5WO9 - chain A; structure by X-ray diffraction, 3.70 A resolution.

Chain A:
Name: Transient receptor potential cation channel subfamily V member 6
Organism: Rattus norvegicus
UniProtKB: Q9R186 (TRPV6_RAT); residues 1-669 here correspond to UniProt positions 41-709 (UniProt number = residue number + 40)
Amino-acid sequence (672 residues; row label = number of the first residue in the row):
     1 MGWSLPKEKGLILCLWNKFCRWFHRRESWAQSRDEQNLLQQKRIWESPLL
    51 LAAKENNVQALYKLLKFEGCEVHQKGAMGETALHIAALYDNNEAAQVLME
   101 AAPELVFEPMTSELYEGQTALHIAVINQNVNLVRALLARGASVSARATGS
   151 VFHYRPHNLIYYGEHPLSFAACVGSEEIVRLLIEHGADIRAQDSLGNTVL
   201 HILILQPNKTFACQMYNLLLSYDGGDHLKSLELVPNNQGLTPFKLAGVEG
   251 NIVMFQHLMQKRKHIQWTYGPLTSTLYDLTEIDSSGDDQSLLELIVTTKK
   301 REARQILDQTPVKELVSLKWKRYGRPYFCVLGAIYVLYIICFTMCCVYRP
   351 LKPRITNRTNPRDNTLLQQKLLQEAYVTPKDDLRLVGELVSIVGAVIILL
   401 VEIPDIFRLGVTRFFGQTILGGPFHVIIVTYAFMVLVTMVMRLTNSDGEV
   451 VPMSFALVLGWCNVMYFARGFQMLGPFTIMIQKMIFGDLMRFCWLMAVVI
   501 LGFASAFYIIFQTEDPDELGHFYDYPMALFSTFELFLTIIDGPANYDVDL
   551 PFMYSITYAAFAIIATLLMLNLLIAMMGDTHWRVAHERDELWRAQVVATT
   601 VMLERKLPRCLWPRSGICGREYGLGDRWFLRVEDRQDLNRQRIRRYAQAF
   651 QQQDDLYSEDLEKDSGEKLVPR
Not modelled in the structure: 1-28, 406-419, 638-672
Sequence notes: engineered mutation Tyr62 (Ile102 in Q9R186), Asn92 (Leu132 in Q9R186), Gln96 (Met136 in Q9R186); expression tag (670-672)
Bound ions: Ca2+ near Asp541 (its only coordinating residue here)
Small-molecule neighbours: D-desthiobiotin (DTB; 6-(5-methyl-2-oxo-imidazolidin-4-yl)-hexanoic acid): Arg33, Gln40, Leu88, Met110, Tyr115, Gln118, Ile123, Val151, Asn158, Leu159
UniProt features mapped onto this chain:
  - region: Glu93 to Ala95, Val97 to Pro103 (Interaction with calmodulin), Val597 to Val601 (Interaction with S100A10), Ala649 to Glu667 (Interaction with calmodulin)
  - motif: Ile540 to Ala544 (Selectivity filter)
  - binding site (Ca(2+)): Asp541
  - modified residue (Phosphotyrosine): Tyr161, Tyr162
  - glycosylation: Asn357 (N-linked (GlcNAc...) asparagine)
From the paper describing this entry:
  - mutagenesis - L495Q (3-fold): increased expression

In short:
Chain A binds D-desthiobiotin. UniProt lists Ca2+-binding residue Asp541. From the paper: L495Q increases
expression.
Chain A is Transient receptor potential cation channel subfamily V member 6 (Rattus norvegicus); the
structure, Crystal Structure of Transient Receptor Potential (TRP) channel TRPV6* in the presence of Calcium,
was determined by X-ray diffraction, deposited together with 5WOA, 5WO6, 5WO7 and 5WO8.
